Entry 6PCR (electron microscopy, 2.50 A resolution); this record covers chains I and K of the 7 polymer chains in the assembly.

# Chain I
Molecule: 23S ribosomal RNA
Source organism: Escherichia coli
Sequence (2904 nucleotides; numbered 1 to 2904; the number before each row is that of its first residue):
     1 GGUUAAGCGACUAAGCGUACACGGUGGAUGCCCUGGCAGUCAGAGGCGAU
    51 GAAGGACGUGCUAAUCUGCGAUAAGCGUCGGUAAGGUGAUAUGAACCGUU
   101 AUAACCGGCGAUUUCCGAAUGGGGAAACCCAGUGUGUUUCGACACACUAU
   151 CAUUAACUGAAUCCAUAGGUUAAUGAGGCGAACCGGGGGAACUGAAACAU
   201 CUAAGUACCCCGAGGAAAAGAAAUCAACCGAGAUUCCCCCAGUAGCGGCG
   251 AGCGAACGGGGAGCAGCCCAGAGCCUGAAUCAGUGUGUGUGUUAGUGGAA
   301 GCGUCUGGAAAGGCGCGCGAUACAGGGUGACAGCCCCGUACACAAAAAUG
   351 CACAUGCUGUGAGCUCGAUGAGUAGGGCGGGACACGUGGUAUCCUGUCUG
   401 AAUAUGGGGGGACCAUCCUCCAAGGCUAAAUACUCCUGACUGACCGAUAG
   451 UGAACCAGUACCGUGAGGGAAAGGCGAAAAGAACCCCGGCGAGGGGAGUG
   501 AAAAAGAACCUGAAACCGUGUACGUACAAGCAGUGGGAGCACGCUUAGGC
   551 GUGUGACUGCGUACCUUUUGUAUAAUGGGUCAGCGACUUAUAUUCUGUAG
   601 CAAGGUUAACCGAAUAGGGGAGCCGAAGGGAAACCGAGUCUUAACUGGGC
   651 GUUAAGUUGCAGGGUAUAGACCCGAAACCCGGUGAUCUAGCCAUGGGCAG
   701 GUUGAAGGUUGGGUAACACUAACUGGAGGACCGAACCGACUAAUGUUGAA
   751 AAAUUAGCGGAUGACUUGUGGCUGGGGGUGAAAGGCCAAUCAAACCGGGA
   801 GAUAGCUGGUUCUCCCCGAAAGCUAUUUAGGUAGCGCCUCGUGAAUUCAU
   851 CUCCGGGGGUAGAGCACUGUUUCGGCAAGGGGGUCAUCCCGACUUACCAA
   901 CCCGAUGCAAACUGCGAAUACCGGAGAAUGUUAUCACGGGAGACACACGG
   951 CGGGUGCUAACGUCCGUCGUGAAGAGGGAAACAACCCAGACCGCCAGCUA
  1001 AGGUCCCAAAGUCAUGGUUAAGUGGGAAACGAUGUGGGAAGGCCCAGACA
  1051 GCCAGGAUGUUGGCUUAGAAGCAGCCAUCAUUUAAAGAAAGCGUAAUAGC
  1101 UCACUGGUCGAGUCGGCCUGCGCGGAAGAUGUAACGGGGCUAAACCAUGC
  1151 ACCGAAGCUGCGGCAGCGACGCUUAUGCGUUGUUGGGUAGGGGAGCGUUC
  1201 UGUAAGCCUGCGAAGGUGUGCUGUGAGGCAUGCUGGAGGUAUCAGAAGUG
  1251 CGAAUGCUGACAUAAGUAACGAUAAAGCGGGUGAAAAGCCCGCUCGCCGG
  1301 AAGACCAAGGGUUCCUGUCCAACGUUAAUCGGGGCAGGGUGAGUCGACCC
  1351 CUAAGGCGAGGCCGAAAGGCGUAGUCGAUGGGAAACAGGUUAAUAUUCCU
  1401 GUACUUGGUGUUACUGCGAAGGGGGGACGGAGAAGGCUAUGUUGGCCGGG
  1451 CGACGGUUGUCCCGGUUUAAGCGUGUAGGCUGGUUUUCCAGGCAAAUCCG
  1501 GAAAAUCAAGGCUGAGGCGUGAUGACGAGGCACUACGGUGCUGAAGCAAC
  1551 AAAUGCCCUGCUUCCAGGAAAAGCCUCUAAGCAUCAGGUAACAUCAAAUC
  1601 GUACCCCAAACCGACACAGGUGGUCAGGUAGAGAAUACCAAGGCGCUUGA
  1651 GAGAACUCGGGUGAAGGAACUAGGCAAAAUGGUGCCGUAACUUCGGGAGA
  1701 AGGCACGCUGAUAUGUAGGUGAGGUCCCUCGCGGAUGGAGCUGAAAUCAG
  1751 UCGAAGAUACCAGCUGGCUGCAACUGUUUAUUAAAAACACAGCACUGUGC
  1801 AAACACGAAAGUGGACGUAUACGGUGUGACGCCUGCCCGGUGCCGGAAGG
  1851 UUAAUUGAUGGGGUUAGCGCAAGCGAAGCUCUUGAUCGAAGCCCCGGUAA
  1901 ACGGCGGCCGUAACXAUAACGGUCCUAAGGUAGCGAAAUUCCUUGUCGGG
  1951 UAAGUUCCGACXUGCACGAAUGGCGUAAUGAUGGCCAGGCUGUCUCCACC
  2001 CGAGACUCAGUGAAAUUGAACUCGCUGUGAAGAUGCAGUGUACCCGCGGC
  2051 AAGACGGAAAGACCCCGUXAACCUUUACUAUAGCUUGACACUGAACAUUG
  2101 AGCCUUGAUGUGUAGGAUAGGUGGGAGGCUUUGAAGUGUGGACGCCAGUC
  2151 UGCAUGGAGCCGACCUUGAAAUACCACCCUUUAAUGUUUGAUGUUCUAAC
  2201 GUUGACCCGUAAUCCGGGUUGCGGACAGUGUCUGGUGGGUAGUUUGACUG
  2251 GGGCGGUCUCCUCCUAAAGAGUAACGGAGGAGCACGAAGGUUGGCUAAUC
  2301 CUGGUCGGACAUCAGGAGGUUAGUGCAAUGGCAUAAGCCAGCUUGACUGC
  2351 GAGCGUGACGGCGCGAGCAGGUGCGAAAGCAGGUCAUAGUGAUCCGGUGG
  2401 UUCUGAAUGGAAGGGCCAUCGCUCAACGGAUAAAAGGUACUCCGGGGAUA
  2451 ACAGGCUGAUACCGCCCAAGAGUUCAUAUCGACGGCGGUGUUUGGCACCU
  2501 CGAUGUCGGCUCAUCACAUCCUGGGGCUGAAGUAGGUCCCAAGGGUAUGG
  2551 CUGUUCGCCAUUUAAAGUGGUACGCGAGCUGGGUUUAGAACGUCGUGAGA
  2601 CAGUUCGGUCCCUAUCUGCCGUGGGCGCUGGAGAACUGAGGGGGGCUGCU
  2651 CCUAGUACGAGAGGACCGGAGUGGACGCAUCACUGGUGUUCGGGUUGUCA
  2701 UGCCAAUGGCACUGCCCGGUAGCUAAAUGCGGAAGAGAUAAGUGCUGAAA
  2751 GCAUCUAAGCACGAAACUUGCCCCGAGAUGAGUUCUCCCUGACCCUUUAA
  2801 GGGUCCUGAAGGAACGUUGAAGACGACGACGUUGAUAGGCCGGGUGUGUA
  2851 AGCGCAGCGAUGCGUUGAGCUAACCGGUACUAAUGAACCGUGAGGCUUAA
  2901 CCUU
Not modelled in the structure: 886-891, 2030
Modified / non-standard residues: 1MG (1N-methylguanosine-5'-monophosphate) at position 745, PSU (pseudouridine-5'-monophosphate) at position 746, 5MU (5-methyluridine 5'-monophosphate) at position 747, PSU (pseudouridine-5'-monophosphate) at position 955, 6MZ (N6-methyladenosine-5'-monophosphate) at position 1618, 2MG (2N-methylguanosine-5'-monophosphate) at position 1835, PSU (pseudouridine-5'-monophosphate) at position 1911, 3TD ((1S)-1,4-anhydro-1-(3-methyl-2,4-dioxo-1,2,3,4-tetrahydropyrimidin-5-yl)-5-O-phosphono-D-ribitol) at position 1915, PSU (pseudouridine-5'-monophosphate) at position 1917, 5MU (5-methyluridine 5'-monophosphate) at position 1939, 5MC (5-methylcytidine-5'-monophosphate) at position 1962, G7M (N7-methyl-guanosine-5'-monophosphate) at position 2069, OMG (o2'-methylguanosine-5'-monophosphate) at position 2251, 2MG (2N-methylguanosine-5'-monophosphate) at position 2445, PSU (pseudouridine-5'-monophosphate) at position 2457, OMC (o2'-methylycytidine-5'-monophosphate) at position 2498, 2MA (2-methyladenosine-5'-monophosphate) at position 2503, PSU (pseudouridine-5'-monophosphate) at position 2504, OMU (o2'-methyluridine 5'-monophosphate) at position 2552, PSU (pseudouridine-5'-monophosphate) at position 2580, PSU (pseudouridine-5'-monophosphate) at position 2605
Covalent attachments: covalent link PSU_1911/A1918
Small-molecule neighbours: O8P ((2R)-2-[(3S,4R,5E,10E,12E,14S,26aR)-14-hydroxy-4,12-dimethyl-1,7,16,22-tetraoxo-4,7,8,9,14,15,16,17,24,25,26,26a-dodecahydro-1H,3H,22H-21,18-(azeno)pyrrolo[2,1-c][1,8,4,19]dioxadiazacyclotetracosin-3-yl]propyl (2-bromopyridin-4-yl)carbamate): G2061, A2062, C2063, C2064, OMG_2251, A2450, A2451, C2452, 2MA_2503, PSU_2504, G2505, U2585, A2602

# Chain K
Molecule: 50S ribosomal protein L2
Source organism: Escherichia coli
UniProt: P60422 (RL2_ECOLI); numbering as in UniProt (aligned over 2-272)
Sequence (271 residues; numbered 2 to 272; the number before each row is that of its first residue):
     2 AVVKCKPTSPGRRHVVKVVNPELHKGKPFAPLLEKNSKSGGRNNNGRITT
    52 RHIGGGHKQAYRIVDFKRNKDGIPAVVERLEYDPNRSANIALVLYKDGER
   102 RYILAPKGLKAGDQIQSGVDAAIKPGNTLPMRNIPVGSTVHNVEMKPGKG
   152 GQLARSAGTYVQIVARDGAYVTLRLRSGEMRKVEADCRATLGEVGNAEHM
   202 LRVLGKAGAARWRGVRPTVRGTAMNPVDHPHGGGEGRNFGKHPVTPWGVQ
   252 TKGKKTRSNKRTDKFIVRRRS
Curated features (UniProtKB/Swiss-Prot):
  - modified residue: Lys-242 (N6-acetyllysine)
  - mutagenesis: His-230 (H230Q: Loss of peptidyltransferase activity in reconstituted ribosomes. No change in rRNA binding or assembly into ribosomes)

# Chain I / chain K interface
Residue-residue contacts (282; chain I residue first):
  G690(I) / Arg-43(K)  hydrogen bond to the sugar
  G690(I) / Arg-217(K)  hydrogen bond to the phosphate
  C691(I) / Ser-40(K)  sugar contact
  C691(I) / Gly-41(K)  sugar contact
  C691(I) / Arg-43(K)  hydrogen bond to the sugar
  C691(I) / Gly-56(K)  phosphate contact
  C691(I) / Arg-217(K)  salt bridge to the phosphate
  C692(I) / Lys-39(K)  sugar contact
  C692(I) / Gly-55(K)  phosphate contact
  C692(I) / Gly-56(K)  hydrogen bond to the phosphate
  A693(I) / Lys-39(K)  phosphate contact
  U694(I) / Lys-59(K)  salt bridge to the phosphate
  A705(I) / Lys-7(K)  phosphate contact
  A705(I) / Thr-9(K)  sugar contact
  A706(I) / Lys-7(K)  salt bridge to the phosphate
  A727(I) / Thr-9(K)  base contact
  A727(I) / Arg-13(K)  sugar contact
  G728(I) / Ser-10(K)  hydrogen bond to the phosphate
  G728(I) / Arg-13(K)  phosphate contact
  G729(I) / Ser-10(K)  hydrogen bond to the phosphate
  G729(I) / Pro-11(K)  hydrogen bond to the base
  G729(I) / Gly-12(K)  phosphate contact
  G729(I) / Arg-13(K)  phosphate contact
  G729(I) / Lys-207(K)  salt bridge to the phosphate
  G729(I) / Ala-208(K)  hydrogen bond to the base
  G729(I) / Gly-209(K)  hydrogen bond to the base
  A730(I) / Ser-10(K)  sugar contact
  A764(I) / Lys-207(K)  salt bridge to the phosphate
  A764(I) / Ala-208(K)  base contact
  A764(I) / Gly-209(K)  sugar contact
  A764(I) / Arg-212(K)  hydrogen bond to the base
  A764(I) / Trp-213(K)  hydrogen bond to the phosphate
  C772(I) / Gly-47(K)  sugar contact
  U773(I) / Asn-46(K)  sugar contact
  U773(I) / Gly-47(K)  hydrogen bond to the sugar
  U773(I) / Arg-48(K)  hydrogen bond to the phosphate
  G774(I) / Arg-48(K)  salt bridge to the phosphate
  G775(I) / Arg-48(K)  salt bridge to the phosphate
  G777(I) / Arg-48(K)  sugar contact
  G778(I) / Arg-48(K)  sugar contact
  U779(I) / Arg-48(K)  phosphate contact
  U779(I) / Ile-49(K)  hydrogen bond to the phosphate
  G780(I) / Ile-49(K)  phosphate contact
  G780(I) / Asp-229(K)  hydrogen bond to the base
  A781(I) / Arg-217(K)  salt bridge to the phosphate
  A781(I) / Pro-218(K)  sugar contact
  A782(I) / Val-220(K)  base contact
  A782(I) / Ala-224(K)  hydrogen bond to the sugar
  A782(I) / Met-225(K)  base contact
  A782(I) / Asp-229(K)  base contact
  A783(I) / Ala-224(K)  phosphate contact
  G784(I) / Asn-226(K)  hydrogen bond to the sugar
  G784(I) / Val-228(K)  base contact
  A793(I) / Val-228(K)  base contact
  A1353(I) / Lys-36(K)  phosphate contact
  A1354(I) / Lys-36(K)  salt bridge to the phosphate
  C1370(I) / Asn-45(K)  phosphate contact
  G1371(I) / Asn-45(K)  phosphate contact
  G1424(I) / Pro-32(K)  phosphate contact
  G1429(I) / Lys-28(K)  base contact
  A1490(I) / Gly-73(K)  hydrogen bond to the base
  A1490(I) / Ile-74(K)  base contact
  A1490(I) / Pro-75(K)  base contact
  A1490(I) / Asp-98(K)  hydrogen bond to the sugar
  G1491(I) / Asp-98(K)  sugar contact
  G1491(I) / Glu-100(K)  hydrogen bond to the sugar
  G1500(I) / Asp-98(K)  hydrogen bond to the base
  G1500(I) / Gly-99(K)  hydrogen bond to the sugar
  G1500(I) / Arg-101(K)  hydrogen bond to the phosphate
  G1501(I) / Leu-95(K)  phosphate contact
  G1501(I) / Lys-97(K)  sugar contact
  G1501(I) / Gly-99(K)  sugar contact
  G1501(I) / Arg-101(K)  salt bridge to the phosphate
  C1564(I) / Lys-26(K)  salt bridge to the phosphate
  C1565(I) / Val-20(K)  phosphate contact
  A1566(I) / His-58(K)  hydrogen bond to the base
  A1566(I) / Trp-213(K)  stacking on the base
  A1566(I) / Arg-214(K)  sugar contact
  G1567(I) / His-25(K)  hydrogen bond to the base
  G1567(I) / Gly-27(K)  base contact
  G1567(I) / His-58(K)  sugar contact
  G1567(I) / Lys-59(K)  sugar contact
  G1567(I) / Gln-60(K)  hydrogen bond to the phosphate
  G1567(I) / Arg-63(K)  hydrogen bond to the sugar
  G1567(I) / Tyr-83(K)  stacking on the base
  G1567(I) / Pro-85(K)  phosphate contact
  G1568(I) / Lys-28(K)  hydrogen bond to the base
  G1568(I) / His-58(K)  hydrogen bond to the base
  G1568(I) / Lys-59(K)  sugar contact
  G1568(I) / Gln-60(K)  phosphate contact
  G1568(I) / Ala-61(K)  hydrogen bond to the phosphate
  G1568(I) / Arg-63(K)  salt bridge to the phosphate
  G1568(I) / Pro-85(K)  phosphate contact
  A1569(I) / Lys-36(K)  sugar contact
  A1569(I) / Lys-59(K)  hydrogen bond to the sugar
  U1693(I) / Arg-14(K)  hydrogen bond to the sugar
  C1694(I) / Pro-8(K)  phosphate contact
  G1695(I) / Pro-8(K)  base contact
  G1695(I) / Thr-9(K)  sugar contact
  G1695(I) / Arg-14(K)  hydrogen bond to the base
  A1773(I) / His-15(K)  base contact
  C1774(I) / Pro-11(K)  base contact
  A1787(I) / Arg-238(K)  salt bridge to the phosphate
  C1788(I) / Arg-221(K)  salt bridge to the phosphate
  C1788(I) / Ala-224(K)  sugar contact
  A1789(I) / Pro-218(K)  sugar contact
  A1789(I) / Thr-219(K)  phosphate contact
  A1789(I) / Val-220(K)  phosphate contact
  A1789(I) / Arg-221(K)  salt bridge to the phosphate
  C1790(I) / Ala-208(K)  hydrogen bond to the sugar
  C1790(I) / Pro-218(K)  phosphate contact
  C1790(I) / Thr-219(K)  hydrogen bond to the phosphate
  A1791(I) / Leu-205(K)  phosphate contact
  A1791(I) / Gly-206(K)  hydrogen bond to the sugar
  A1791(I) / Lys-207(K)  sugar contact
  A1791(I) / Ala-208(K)  sugar contact
  G1792(I) / Val-204(K)  sugar contact
  G1792(I) / Leu-205(K)  hydrogen bond to the phosphate
  C1795(I) / Lys-253(K)  hydrogen bond to the base
  U1796(I) / Thr-252(K)  sugar contact
  U1796(I) / Lys-253(K)  sugar contact
  U1796(I) / Gly-254(K)  hydrogen bond to the sugar
  G1797(I) / Gly-254(K)  sugar contact
  G1797(I) / Lys-255(K)  sugar contact
  G1797(I) / Lys-256(K)  salt bridge to the phosphate
  G1797(I) / Thr-257(K)  sugar contact
  G1797(I) / Arg-271(K)  salt bridge to the phosphate
  U1798(I) / Lys-256(K)  salt bridge to the phosphate
  U1798(I) / Thr-257(K)  phosphate contact
  U1798(I) / Arg-258(K)  phosphate contact
  U1798(I) / Arg-270(K)  salt bridge to the phosphate
  U1798(I) / Arg-271(K)  salt bridge to the phosphate
  G1799(I) / Gln-153(K)  base contact
  G1799(I) / Leu-154(K)  base contact
  G1799(I) / Leu-176(K)  base contact
  G1799(I) / Arg-177(K)  base contact
  G1799(I) / Ser-178(K)  hydrogen bond to the base
  G1799(I) / Glu-180(K)  hydrogen bond to the sugar
  G1799(I) / Arg-182(K)  sugar contact
  G1799(I) / Arg-258(K)  salt bridge to the phosphate
  G1799(I) / Ile-267(K)  sugar contact
  G1799(I) / Arg-270(K)  salt bridge to the phosphate
  C1800(I) / Met-146(K)  sugar contact
  C1800(I) / Gln-153(K)  hydrogen bond to the sugar
  C1800(I) / Arg-182(K)  salt bridge to the phosphate
  C1800(I) / Arg-258(K)  salt bridge to the phosphate
  C1800(I) / Thr-263(K)  hydrogen bond to the phosphate
  A1801(I) / Lys-150(K)  salt bridge to the phosphate
  A1801(I) / Gln-153(K)  hydrogen bond to the phosphate
  A1801(I) / Arg-262(K)  hydrogen bond to the base
  A1803(I) / Thr-257(K)  hydrogen bond to the phosphate
  C1804(I) / Thr-257(K)  hydrogen bond to the phosphate
  A1805(I) / Ile-49(K)  sugar contact
  A1805(I) / Thr-50(K)  base contact
  A1805(I) / Trp-248(K)  sugar contact
  C1806(I) / Asn-44(K)  hydrogen bond to the base
  C1806(I) / Asn-46(K)  base contact
  C1806(I) / Arg-48(K)  hydrogen bond to the phosphate
  C1806(I) / Thr-50(K)  sugar contact
  C1806(I) / Trp-248(K)  phosphate contact
  G1807(I) / Arg-48(K)  salt bridge to the phosphate
  U1812(I) / Asn-44(K)  hydrogen bond to the base
  U1812(I) / Asn-45(K)  hydrogen bond to the sugar
  G1813(I) / Ser-40(K)  hydrogen bond to the phosphate
  G1813(I) / Gly-42(K)  hydrogen bond to the sugar
  G1813(I) / Arg-43(K)  sugar contact
  G1813(I) / Asn-44(K)  sugar contact
  G1813(I) / Thr-50(K)  hydrogen bond to the base
  G1813(I) / Thr-51(K)  hydrogen bond to the base
  G1814(I) / Ser-40(K)  hydrogen bond to the phosphate
  G1814(I) / Thr-51(K)  hydrogen bond to the sugar
  C1816(I) / Glu-35(K)  hydrogen bond to the base
  C1816(I) / Asn-37(K)  phosphate contact
  C1816(I) / Tyr-62(K)  base contact
  G1817(I) / Tyr-62(K)  hydrogen bond to the phosphate
  G1817(I) / Asn-86(K)  sugar contact
  G1817(I) / Arg-87(K)  salt bridge to the phosphate
  G1817(I) / Arg-156(K)  salt bridge to the phosphate
  U1818(I) / Arg-87(K)  salt bridge to the phosphate
  U1818(I) / Gln-153(K)  hydrogen bond to the sugar
  U1818(I) / Leu-154(K)  sugar contact
  U1818(I) / Ala-155(K)  sugar contact
  U1818(I) / Arg-156(K)  salt bridge to the phosphate
  U1818(I) / Ser-157(K)  phosphate contact
  A1819(I) / Ala-155(K)  hydrogen bond to the phosphate
  A1819(I) / Arg-156(K)  hydrogen bond to the phosphate
  A1819(I) / Ser-157(K)  hydrogen bond to the phosphate
  A1819(I) / Thr-160(K)  phosphate contact
  A1819(I) / Arg-177(K)  sugar contact
  A1819(I) / Ser-178(K)  hydrogen bond to the sugar
  U1820(I) / Ser-157(K)  hydrogen bond to the sugar
  U1820(I) / Ala-158(K)  hydrogen bond to the sugar
  U1820(I) / Gly-159(K)  base contact
  U1820(I) / Arg-177(K)  salt bridge to the phosphate
  U1820(I) / Ala-198(K)  hydrogen bond to the base
  U1820(I) / His-200(K)  phosphate contact
  U1820(I) / Met-201(K)  hydrogen bond to the base
  A1821(I) / Ser-157(K)  sugar contact
  A1821(I) / His-200(K)  salt bridge to the phosphate
  G1823(I) / Thr-51(K)  sugar contact
  G1823(I) / Arg-52(K)  phosphate contact
  G1824(I) / Arg-52(K)  salt bridge to the phosphate
  G1824(I) / His-53(K)  salt bridge to the phosphate
  G1824(I) / Thr-246(K)  sugar contact
  G1824(I) / Pro-247(K)  phosphate contact
  G1824(I) / Thr-252(K)  hydrogen bond to the base
  U1825(I) / Arg-52(K)  salt bridge to the phosphate
  U1825(I) / Arg-221(K)  phosphate contact
  U1825(I) / His-230(K)  salt bridge to the phosphate
  U1825(I) / His-232(K)  hydrogen bond to the phosphate
  U1825(I) / Val-245(K)  sugar contact
  U1825(I) / Pro-247(K)  phosphate contact
  U1825(I) / Thr-252(K)  sugar contact
  U1825(I) / Lys-253(K)  hydrogen bond to the base
  G1826(I) / Arg-221(K)  phosphate contact
  G1826(I) / Gly-222(K)  phosphate contact
  G1826(I) / Thr-223(K)  hydrogen bond to the phosphate
  G1826(I) / His-232(K)  salt bridge to the phosphate
  U1827(I) / Arg-221(K)  salt bridge to the phosphate
  G1828(I) / Arg-221(K)  base contact
  A1829(I) / His-15(K)  hydrogen bond to the base
  C1830(I) / His-15(K)  sugar contact
  U1841(I) / His-243(K)  hydrogen bond to the base
  G1842(I) / His-243(K)  hydrogen bond to the sugar
  G1842(I) / Gln-251(K)  hydrogen bond to the sugar
  C1843(I) / Gln-251(K)  sugar contact
  C1843(I) / Gly-254(K)  hydrogen bond to the sugar
  C1843(I) / Lys-255(K)  hydrogen bond to the sugar
  C1844(I) / Gly-254(K)  sugar contact
  C1844(I) / Lys-255(K)  phosphate contact
  C1844(I) / Lys-256(K)  phosphate contact
  G1845(I) / Lys-256(K)  phosphate contact
  A1901(I) / Pro-244(K)  sugar contact
  A1901(I) / Lys-253(K)  salt bridge to the phosphate
  C1902(I) / Phe-240(K)  phosphate contact
  C1902(I) / Gly-241(K)  sugar contact
  C1902(I) / Lys-242(K)  hydrogen bond to the sugar
  C1902(I) / His-243(K)  sugar contact
  C1902(I) / Pro-244(K)  sugar contact
  G1903(I) / Asn-239(K)  phosphate contact
  G1903(I) / Phe-240(K)  phosphate contact
  G1903(I) / Gly-241(K)  phosphate contact
  U1971(I) / Arg-238(K)  base contact
  U1971(I) / Asn-239(K)  hydrogen bond to the base
  U1971(I) / Phe-240(K)  base contact
  G1972(I) / Arg-238(K)  salt bridge to the phosphate
  A1977(I) / Arg-14(K)  base contact
  C2073(I) / Pro-227(K)  phosphate contact
  U2074(I) / Pro-227(K)  phosphate contact
  U2085(I) / Ser-259(K)  hydrogen bond to the phosphate
  U2202(I) / Lys-147(K)  hydrogen bond to the sugar
  G2204(I) / Lys-147(K)  salt bridge to the phosphate
  G2204(I) / Pro-148(K)  hydrogen bond to the sugar
  G2204(I) / Gly-149(K)  sugar contact
  G2204(I) / Lys-150(K)  salt bridge to the phosphate
  A2205(I) / Lys-68(K)  salt bridge to the phosphate
  A2205(I) / Gly-149(K)  sugar contact
  C2222(I) / Tyr-171(K)  phosphate contact
  C2222(I) / Glu-185(K)  hydrogen bond to the sugar
  G2223(I) / Tyr-171(K)  hydrogen bond to the phosphate
  G2223(I) / Lys-265(K)  hydrogen bond to the sugar
  G2224(I) / Lys-265(K)  phosphate contact
  A2227(I) / Lys-261(K)  phosphate contact
  A2227(I) / Arg-262(K)  sugar contact
  G2228(I) / Asn-260(K)  phosphate contact
  G2228(I) / Lys-261(K)  phosphate contact
  G2239(I) / Trp-248(K)  sugar contact
  A2590(I) / Gly-237(K)  phosphate contact
  A2590(I) / Arg-238(K)  hydrogen bond to the phosphate
  C2591(I) / Gly-237(K)  phosphate contact
  C2591(I) / Arg-238(K)  salt bridge to the phosphate
  G2595(I) / Asn-239(K)  hydrogen bond to the base
  U2596(I) / Gly-241(K)  hydrogen bond to the sugar
  G2597(I) / Gly-241(K)  sugar contact
  A2598(I) / Pro-227(K)  phosphate contact
  A2598(I) / Gly-234(K)  phosphate contact
  A2598(I) / Gly-235(K)  hydrogen bond to the phosphate
  A2598(I) / Asn-239(K)  phosphate contact
  G2599(I) / Gly-235(K)  hydrogen bond to the phosphate
  G2599(I) / Glu-236(K)  hydrogen bond to the base
  G2599(I) / Asn-239(K)  hydrogen bond to the base
  A2600(I) / Glu-236(K)  phosphate contact
Other interface residues (no listed pair), chain I (119 interface residues in all): A1570, G1811, U2086, U2203, G2221, C2226, C2440
Other interface residues (no listed pair), chain K (144 interface residues in all): Lys-18, Pro-29, Ser-38, Ile-54, Phe-67, Ser-88, Asn-197, Ala-211, Pro-231, Gly-249

# In short
The interface between chain I and chain K involves 119 residues on one side and 144 on the other, with 93
hydrogen bonds, 44 salt bridges and 2 aromatic stacking contacts. Polar pairs include G729(I)/Pro-11(K),
G729(I)/Ala-208(K) and G729(I)/Gly-209(K). Ligands of chain I: compound O8P.
Chain I is 23S ribosomal RNA and chain K is 50S ribosomal protein L2, both from Escherichia coli; the
structure, E. coli 50S ribosome bound to compound 40o, was determined by electron microscopy (same publication
as 6PC5, 6PC6, 6PC7, 6PC8, 6PCH, 6PCQ and 3 further entries).
